1L60 - chain A; structure by X-ray diffraction, 1.70 A resolution.

== Chain A ==
Protein: T4 lysozyme
Organism: Enterobacteria phage T4
Notes: EC 3.2.1.17
UniProt: P00720 (LYS_BPT4); residue numbers follow UniProt; this construct covers 1-164
Sequence (164 residues; numbered 1 to 164; the number before each row is that of its first residue):
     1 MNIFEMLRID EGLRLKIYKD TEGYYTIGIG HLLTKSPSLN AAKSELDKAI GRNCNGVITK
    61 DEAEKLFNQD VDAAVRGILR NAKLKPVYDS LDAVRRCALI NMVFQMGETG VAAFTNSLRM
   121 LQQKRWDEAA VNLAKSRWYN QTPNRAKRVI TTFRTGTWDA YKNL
Construct notes: conflict Ala113 (Gly in P00720)
Curated features (UniProtKB/Swiss-Prot):
  - active site (Proton donor/acceptor): Glu11, Asp20
  - binding site (substrate): Leu32, Phe104, Ser117, Asn132
  - mutagenesis: Glu11 (E11A/F/H/M/N: Complete loss of enzymatic activity; E11N: Loss of 84% of enzymatic activity; E11Q: Complete loss of activity), Asp20 (D20A/N/S/T: Complete loss of enzymatic activity; D20C: Nearly no effet on specific enzymatic activity; D20E/Q: Loss of 99% of enzymatic activity), Thr26 (T26E: Complete loss of activity at neutral pH; covalently bound substrate; T26H: Facilitates transglycosylation more effectively than hydrolysis; covalently bound substrate), Gly30 (G30A: Almost complete loss of enzymatic activity; G30F: Almost complete loss of enzymatic activity. The enzyme is destabilized by 1.5 kcal/mol), Ser117 (S117F: 10-fold decrease in enzymatic activity; S117I: 500-fold decrease in enzymatic activity; S117V: 50-fold decrease in enzymatic activity), Asn132 (N132I: 5-fold decrease in enzymatic activity; N132M/F: 2-fold decrease in enzymatic activity)

== In short ==
Curated annotation (UniProt) lists active-site residues Glu11 and Asp20, 4 substrate-binding residues and 6
mutagenesis sites.
Chain A is T4 lysozyme (Enterobacteria phage T4); the structure, Analysis of the interaction between charged
side chains and the alpha-helix dipole using designed thermostable mutants ..., was determined by X-ray
diffraction together with 1L56 from the same study.
